Entry 8YUT (electron microscopy, 2.70 A resolution); this record covers chains A and N of the 5 polymer chains in the assembly.

# Chain A
Name: Guanine nucleotide-binding protein G(s) subunit alpha isoforms short
From: Homo sapiens
Chain sequence (378 residues; numbered 1 to 394; 16 numbers in that range are skipped by the numbering (no residue carries them; nothing is unmodelled there); the number before each row is that of its first residue):
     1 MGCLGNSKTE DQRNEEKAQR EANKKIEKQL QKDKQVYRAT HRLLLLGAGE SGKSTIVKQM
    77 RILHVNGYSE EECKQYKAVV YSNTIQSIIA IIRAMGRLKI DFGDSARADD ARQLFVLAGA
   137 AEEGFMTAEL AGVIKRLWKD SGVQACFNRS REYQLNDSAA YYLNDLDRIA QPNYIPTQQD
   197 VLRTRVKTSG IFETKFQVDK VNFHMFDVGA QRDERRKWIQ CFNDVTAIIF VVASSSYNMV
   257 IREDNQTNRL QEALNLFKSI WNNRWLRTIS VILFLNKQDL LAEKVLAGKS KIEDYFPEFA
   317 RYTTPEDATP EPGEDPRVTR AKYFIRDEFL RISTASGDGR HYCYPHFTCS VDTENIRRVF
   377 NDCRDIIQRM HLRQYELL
Not modelled in the structure: 1-10, 77-204, 252-261, 304-306

# Chain N
Name: Nanobody-35
From: synthetic construct
Notes: antibody fragment or engineered binder
Chain sequence (128 residues; row label = number of the first residue in the row):
     1 QVQLQESGGG LVQPGGSLRL SCAASGFTFS NYKMNWVRQA PGKGLEWVSD ISQSGASISY
    61 TGSVKGRFTI SRDNAKNTLY LQMNSLKPED TAVYYCARCP APFTRDCFDV TSTTYAYRGQ
   121 GTQVTVSS
Not modelled in the structure: 127-128
Disulfide bonds: C22-C96, C99-C107

# Interface between chain A and chain N
Residue-residue contacts (29):
  R228(A) - T114(N)  hydrogen bond
  D229(A) - D109(N)
  D229(A) - T113(N)  hydrogen bond
  E230(A) - D109(N)
  E230(A) - T114(N)
  E230(A) - Y115(N)
  R231(A) - F108(N)
  R231(A) - D109(N)  hydrogen bond (backbone-side chain)
  R232(A) - P100(N)
  R232(A) - D109(N)  salt bridge
  Q262(A) - K43(N)  hydrogen bond (backbone-side chain)
  T263(A) - K43(N)
  T263(A) - E46(N)
  N264(A) - E46(N)
  N264(A) - T61(N)
  Q267(A) - W47(N)
  Q267(A) - T61(N)
  E268(A) - T111(N)
  N271(A) - W47(N)
  S275(A) - D106(N)
  S275(A) - C107(N)  hydrogen bond (side chain-backbone)
  S275(A) - F108(N)
  N278(A) - R105(N)  hydrogen bond
  N279(A) - D106(N)
  N279(A) - F108(N)
  D310(A) - S63(N)
  Y311(A) - G62(N)
  Y311(A) - S63(N)  hydrogen bond (backbone-backbone)
  P313(A) - G62(N)
Interface residues without a listed pair, chain A (21 interface residues in all): I235, I276, R280, E314
Interface residues without a listed pair, chain N (19 interface residues in all): G44, K65, S112

# In short
21 residues of chain A face 19 of chain N across their interface; the contacts include 7 hydrogen bonds and 1
salt bridge. Among the polar pairs are R232(A)-D109(N), R228(A)-T114(N) and D229(A)-T113(N).
Chain A is Guanine nucleotide-binding protein G(s) subunit alpha isoforms short (Homo sapiens) and chain N is
Nanobody-35 (synthetic construct); the structure, Cryo-EM structure of the amthamine-bound H2R-Gs complex, was
determined by electron microscopy, deposited together with 8YUU and 8YUV.
